PDB entry 8RC2 | electron microscopy, 3.10 A resolution | chains F and H of the 11 polymer chains in the assembly

# Chain F
Molecule: CRISPR type AFERR-associated protein Csf3
Organism: Klebsiella pneumoniae
UniProt: A0A8G1XN67 (A0A8G1XN67_KLEPN); residue numbers follow UniProt; this construct covers 1-235
Sequence (235 residues; each row starts with the number of its first residue):
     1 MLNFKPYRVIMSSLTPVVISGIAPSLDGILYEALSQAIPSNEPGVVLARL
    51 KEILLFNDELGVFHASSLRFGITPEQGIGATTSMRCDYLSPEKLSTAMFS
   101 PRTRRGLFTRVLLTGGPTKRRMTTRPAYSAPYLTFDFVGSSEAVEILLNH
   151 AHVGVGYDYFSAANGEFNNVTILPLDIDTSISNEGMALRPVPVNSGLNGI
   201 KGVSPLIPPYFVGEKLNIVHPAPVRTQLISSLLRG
Construct notes: conflict Met84 (Val in A0A8G1XN67), Thr103 (Ile in A0A8G1XN67)
Reported in the primary citation:
  - binding site for Target Strand (TS)-DNA: Thr114, Lys119

# Chain H
Molecule: crRNA
Organism: Klebsiella pneumoniae
Sequence (61 nucleotides; numbered -6 to 54; the number before each row is that of its first residue; numbers below 1 keep their minus sign (U-6 is residue -6)):
    -6 UUAUCGGCGAGACCGGGAUGCACCUCCCGAAGGGUCUCGGUGUUUCCCCU
    44 GCGUGCGGGGG
Not modelled in the structure: 31-54

# Chain F / chain H interface
Contacting residue pairs (43; chain F residue first):
  Ser20(F) with U-5(H), hydrogen bond to the phosphate
  Ile22(F) with U-5(H), base contact
  Ala23(F) with U-5(H), base contact
  Pro24(F) with U-6(H), sugar contact
  Gly28(F) with U-6(H), sugar contact
  Ile29(F) with U-6(H), base contact
  Glu32(F) with U-6(H), base contact
  Met84(F) with C1(H), sugar contact
  Arg85(F) with G-1(H), salt bridge to the phosphate
  Cys86(F) with G-1(H), hydrogen bond to the sugar; G0(H), sugar contact; C1(H), hydrogen bond to the sugar
  Asp87(F) with G-1(H), sugar contact; G0(H), phosphate contact
  Tyr88(F) with G0(H), hydrogen bond to the phosphate; C1(H), sugar contact; G2(H), sugar contact
  Lys93(F) with G0(H), salt bridge to the phosphate
  Arg121(F) with C-2(H), hydrogen bond to the base; G-1(H), hydrogen bond to the sugar
  Thr123(F) with G-1(H), hydrogen bond to the base
  Arg125(F) with C-2(H), base contact; G-1(H), hydrogen bond to the base
  Val153(F) with U-6(H), base contact
  Gly154(F) with U-6(H), hydrogen bond to the base
  Gly156(F) with U-6(H), hydrogen bond to the base; U-5(H), phosphate contact
  Tyr157(F) with U-5(H), phosphate contact; A-4(H), phosphate contact; U-3(H), hydrogen bond to the phosphate
  Asp158(F) with C-2(H), phosphate contact
  Ser161(F) with C-2(H), phosphate contact; G-1(H), hydrogen bond to the phosphate
  Pro190(F) with U-5(H), base contact
  Ser204(F) with U-5(H), hydrogen bond to the base
  Pro205(F) with U-5(H), base contact
  Pro209(F) with U-6(H), phosphate contact
  Tyr210(F) with U-6(H), phosphate contact; U-5(H), sugar contact
  Phe211(F) with U-6(H), sugar contact; U-5(H), sugar contact; A-4(H), stacking on the base
  Lys215(F) with U-5(H), hydrogen bond to the base
Other interface residues (no listed pair), chain F (35 interface residues in all): Ser25, Ser90, Arg120, Val155, Tyr159, Val203

# Overview
35 residues of chain F and 9 residues of chain H are in contact, with 14 hydrogen bonds, 2 salt bridges and 1
aromatic stacking contact. Among the polar pairs are Arg121(F)-C-2(H), Thr123(F)-G-1(H) and Arg125(F)-G-1(H).
The paper reports a binding site for Target Strand (TS)-DNA at Thr114(F) and Lys119(F).
Here chain F is CRISPR type AFERR-associated protein Csf3 and chain H is crRNA, both from Klebsiella
pneumoniae. Entry 8RC2 (DNA bound type IV-A3 CRISPR effector complex from K. pneumoniae) was determined by
electron microscopy (same publication as 8RC3, 8RFJ, 8S35, 8S36 and 8S37).
